Entry 7ZUJ (X-ray diffraction, 1.55 A resolution); this record covers chain AAA.

# Chain AAA
Protein: Penicillin-binding protein 1b
Source organism: Streptococcus pneumoniae R6
Notes: EC 2.3.2.-, 2.4.1.129
UniProtKB: Q7CRA4 (Q7CRA4_STRR6); numbering as in UniProt (aligned over 1-821)
Amino-acid sequence (821 residues; each row starts with the number of its first residue):
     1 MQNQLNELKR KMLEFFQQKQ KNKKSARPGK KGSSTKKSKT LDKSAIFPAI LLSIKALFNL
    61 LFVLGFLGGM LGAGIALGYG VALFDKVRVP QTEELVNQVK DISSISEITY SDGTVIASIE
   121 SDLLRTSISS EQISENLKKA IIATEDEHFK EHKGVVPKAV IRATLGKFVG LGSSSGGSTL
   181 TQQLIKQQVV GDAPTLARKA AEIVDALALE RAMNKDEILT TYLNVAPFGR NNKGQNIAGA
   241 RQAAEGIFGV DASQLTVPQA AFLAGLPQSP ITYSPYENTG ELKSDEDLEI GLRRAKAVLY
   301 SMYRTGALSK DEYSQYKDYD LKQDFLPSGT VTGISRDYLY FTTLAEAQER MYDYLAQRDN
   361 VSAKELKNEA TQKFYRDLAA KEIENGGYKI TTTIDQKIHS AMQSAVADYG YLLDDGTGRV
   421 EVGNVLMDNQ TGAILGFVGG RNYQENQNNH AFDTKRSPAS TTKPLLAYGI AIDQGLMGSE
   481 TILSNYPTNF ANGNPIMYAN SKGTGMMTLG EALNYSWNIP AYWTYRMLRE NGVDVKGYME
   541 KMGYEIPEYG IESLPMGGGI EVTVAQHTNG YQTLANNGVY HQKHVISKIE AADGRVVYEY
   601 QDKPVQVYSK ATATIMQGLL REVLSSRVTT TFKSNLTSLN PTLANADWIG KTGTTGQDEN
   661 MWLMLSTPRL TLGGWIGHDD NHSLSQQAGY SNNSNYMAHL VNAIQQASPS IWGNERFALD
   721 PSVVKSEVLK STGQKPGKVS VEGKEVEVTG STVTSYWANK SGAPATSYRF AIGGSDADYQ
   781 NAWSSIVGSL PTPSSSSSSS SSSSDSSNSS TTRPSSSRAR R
Unresolved in the structure: 1-336, 791-821
Glycans and other covalent adducts: compound KQN linked to Ser-460
Construct notes: engineered mutation Gly-656 (Asn in Q7CRA4), Gln-686 (Arg in Q7CRA4), Gln-687 (Arg in Q7CRA4)
Ligand contacts: KQN (6-azido-N-[(2S)-1-oxidanylidene-1-[[(2S,3R)-3-oxidanyl-1-oxidanylidene-butan-2-yl]amino]propan-2-yl]hexanamide): Ala-459, Lys-463, Met-497, Tyr-498, Ser-516, Asn-518, Met-556, Gly-653, Thr-654, Thr-655, Gly-656, Gln-657
What the authors report for this chain:
  - binding site for KQN: Ser-460, Asn-518, Thr-654
  - binding site for chloride ion: Lys-651, Thr-652
  - catalytic residues: Ser-460 (citing earlier work)

# Summary
Covalently linked compound KQN: at Ser-460. The paper reports the catalytic residue Ser-460; a binding site
for KQN at Ser-460, Asn-518 and Thr-654.
Chain AAA is Penicillin-binding protein 1b (Streptococcus pneumoniae R6); the structure, PENICILLIN-BINDING
PROTEIN 1B (PBP-1B) in complex with lactone 6Az - Streptococcus pneumoniae R6, was determined by X-ray
diffraction (same publication as 7ZUH, 7ZUI, 7ZUK and 7ZUL).
